Entry 8CBO (electron microscopy, 3.20 A resolution); this record covers chains C and E of the 6 polymer chains in the assembly.

[Chain C]
Molecule: 3-hydroxyacyl-CoA dehydrogenase type-2
Organism: Homo sapiens
Notes: EC 1.1.1.35, 1.1.1.62, 1.1.1.239, 1.1.1.178, 1.1.1.53, 1.1.1.159
Reference sequence: Q99714 (HCD2_HUMAN); numbering as in UniProt (aligned over 7-261)
Sequence (255 residues; each row starts with the number of its first residue):
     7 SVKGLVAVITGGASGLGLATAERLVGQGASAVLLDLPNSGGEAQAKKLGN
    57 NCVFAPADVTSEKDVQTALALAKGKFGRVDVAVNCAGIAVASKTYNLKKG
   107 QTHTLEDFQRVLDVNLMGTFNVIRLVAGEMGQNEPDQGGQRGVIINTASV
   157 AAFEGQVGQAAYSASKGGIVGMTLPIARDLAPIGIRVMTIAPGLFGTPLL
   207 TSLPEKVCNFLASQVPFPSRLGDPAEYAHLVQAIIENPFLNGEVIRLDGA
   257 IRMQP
Small-molecule neighbours: NAD (nicotinamide-adenine-dinucleotide): Gly17, Gly18, Ala19, Ser20, Gly21, Leu22, Leu40, Asp41, Leu42, Ser45, Ala63, Asp64, Val65, Thr66, Cys91, Ala92, Gly93, Ile94, Val120, Asn121, Thr153, Ala154, Ser155, Tyr168, Lys172, Pro198, Gly199, Leu200, Phe201, Thr203, Pro204, Leu205, Leu206
Curated features (UniProtKB/Swiss-Prot):
  - active site: Tyr168 (Proton acceptor)
  - binding site (NAD(+)): Ser20, Leu22, Asp41, Asp64, Val65, Cys91, Tyr168, Lys172, Phe201, Thr203
  - binding site (substrate): Ser155
  - modified residue (N6-acetyllysine): Lys53, Lys69, Lys99, Lys105, Lys212
  - natural variant: Val12 (V12L: In HSD10MD), Val65 (V65A: In HSD10MD; uncertain significance), Asp86 (D86G: In HSD10MD), Leu122 (L122V: In HSD10MD), Arg130 (R130C: In HSD10MD), Gln165 (Q165H: In HSD10MD), Val176 (V176M: In HSD10MD), Pro210 (P210S: In HSD10MD), Lys212 (K212E: In HSD10MD), Arg226 (R226Q: In HSD10MD), Asn247 (N247S: In HSD10MD), Glu249 (E249Q: In HSD10MD)
  - mutagenesis: Ser20 (S20F: Decreased dehydrogenase activity. Does not affect mitochondrial tRNA 5'-end processing. Does not affect tRNA methylation), Lys172 (K172A: Abolishes dehydrogenase activity. Does not affect mitochondrial tRNA 5'-end processing. Does not affect tRNA methylation. Does not affect homotetramerization)

[Chain E]
Molecule: tRNA methyltransferase 10 homolog C
Organism: Homo sapiens
Notes: EC 2.1.1.-, 2.1.1.218, 2.1.1.221
Reference sequence: Q7L0Y3 (TM10C_HUMAN); residue numbers follow UniProt; this construct covers 175-385
Sequence (211 residues; numbered 175 to 385; the number before each row is that of its first residue):
   175 KNFLFLRLWDRNMDIAMGWKGAQAMQFGQPLVFDMAYENYMKRKELQNTV
   225 SQLLESEGWNRRNVDPFHIYFCNLKIDGALHRELVKRYQEKWDKLLLTST
   275 EKSHVDLFPKDSIIYLTADSPNVMTTFRHDKVYVIGSFVDKSMQPGTSLA
   325 KAKRLNLATECLPLDKYLQWEIGNKNLTLDQMIRILLCLKNNGNWQEALQ
   375 FVPKRKHTGFL
Small-molecule neighbours: S-adenosylhomocysteine (SAH): Tyr211, Tyr289, Leu290, Thr291, Ala292, Asp293, Val308, Ile309, Gly310, Phe312, Asp314, Thr321, Ser322, Glu334, Cys335, Leu336, Leu338, Lys349, Asn350, Leu351, Leu353, Met356
Curated features (UniProtKB/Swiss-Prot):
  - natural variant: Arg181 (R181L: In COXPD30), Thr272 (T272A: In COXPD30)
  - mutagenesis: Asp314 (D314N: Abolished mitochondrial tRNA methylation. Does not affect mitochondrial tRNA 5'-end processing)
From the paper describing this entry:
  - binding site for Mitochondrial Precursor tRNA-Ile(5,4): Phe177, Gln226, Val313, Asn348, Asn350
  - specificity-determining residues: Gln226, Asn348 (proposed by the authors, not directly observed)
  - catalytic residues: Asp314 (proposed by the authors, not directly observed)

[How chain C and chain E interact]
Residue-residue contacts (33):
  Ala95(C) with Asn176(E); Phe177(E); Leu178(E), hydrophobic
  Val96(C) with Phe177(E), hydrogen bond (backbone-backbone)
  Ala97(C) with Phe177(E), hydrogen bond (backbone-backbone); Leu178(E); Phe179(E); Leu180(E)
  Ser98(C) with Leu180(E)
  Lys99(C) with Leu180(E)
  Gln162(C) with Phe179(E)
  Val163(C) with Leu180(E)
  Gly164(C) with Leu180(E)
  Gln165(C) with Leu178(E)
  Tyr168(C) with Leu178(E)
  Leu200(C) with Phe179(E), hydrophobic
  Leu205(C) with Asn176(E); Leu178(E), hydrophobic
  Leu206(C) with Leu178(E), hydrophobic; Phe179(E), hydrophobic
  Ser208(C) with Lys175(E), hydrogen bond
  Leu209(C) with Trp183(E), hydrophobic
  Val213(C) with Trp183(E)
  Phe216(C) with Trp183(E), hydrophobic; Asn186(E); Met187(E), hydrophobic; Ala190(E), hydrophobic
  Leu217(C) with Trp183(E), hydrophobic
  Gln220(C) with Ala190(E)
  Gln260(C) with Asn186(E), hydrogen bond (side chain-backbone); Ile189(E); Ala190(E)
  Pro261(C) with Asn186(E)
Other interface residues (no listed pair), chain C (24 interface residues in all): Ile94, Pro204, Met259

[Summary]
Chain C and chain E form an interface of 24 and 11 residues respectively, with 4 hydrogen bonds. Among the
polar pairs are Ser208(C)-Lys175(E), Gln260(C)-Asn186(E) and Val96(C)-Phe177(E). Chain C binds NAD. Bound to
chain E: S-adenosylhomocysteine. The paper reports the catalytic residue Asp314(E); a binding site for
Mitochondrial Precursor tRNA-Ile(5,4) at Phe177(E), Gln226(E) and Val313(E) among others.
Here chain C is 3-hydroxyacyl-CoA dehydrogenase type-2 and chain E is tRNA methyltransferase 10 homolog C,
both from Homo sapiens. Entry 8CBO (Structure of human mitochondrial MRPP1-MRPP2 in complex with mitochondrial
pre-tRNA-Ile) was determined by electron microscopy together with 8CBK, 8CBL and 8CBM from the same study.
